9FE8 - chains A and B of the 4 polymer chains in the assembly; structure by X-ray diffraction, 2.34 A resolution.

Chain A:
Protein: NADH-quinone oxidoreductase subunit E
Organism: Aquifex aeolicus VF5
Notes: EC 7.1.1.-
UniProtKB: O66842 (NUOE_AQUAE); residue numbers follow UniProt; this construct covers 1-160
Chain sequence (160 residues; row label = number of the first residue in the row):
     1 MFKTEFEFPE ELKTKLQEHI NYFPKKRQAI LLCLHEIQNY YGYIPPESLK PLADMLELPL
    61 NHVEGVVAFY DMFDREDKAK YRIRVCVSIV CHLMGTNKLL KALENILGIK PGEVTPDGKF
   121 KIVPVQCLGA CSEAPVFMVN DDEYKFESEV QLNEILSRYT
Disordered / not traced: 1-4
Metal / ion sites: Na+ site 1: Val67, Tyr70, Phe73 (together with sulfate ion); 2Fe-2S cluster Fe: Cys86, Cys91, Cys127, Cys131; Na+ site 2: Leu128, Glu143 (shared with Glu137(B) of chain B); Na+ site 3: Glu133 (shared with Pro261(B) of chain B)
Residues lining bound ligands: 2Fe-2S cluster (FES): Cys86, Ser88, Ile89, Val90, Cys91, Cys127, Leu128, Gly129, Ala130, Cys131, Val136
UniProt features mapped onto this chain:
  - binding site ([2Fe-2S] cluster): Cys86, Cys91, Cys127, Cys131

Chain B:
Protein: NADH-quinone oxidoreductase subunit F
Organism: Aquifex aeolicus VF5
Notes: EC 7.1.1.-
UniProtKB: O66841 (NUOF_AQUAE); numbering as in UniProt (aligned over 1-426)
Chain sequence (434 residues; numbered 1 to 434; the number before each row is that of its first residue):
     1 MRSYPAIPRI YAETTLNMLL KRAKKPRVHS IDEYLKDGGY QALEKALNMS PEEIIDWVDK
    61 STLRGRGGAG FPTGKKWKFA VQNPGPRYFI CNADESEPGT FKDRIIIERD PHLLIEGIII
   121 SSYAIGANEA YIYIRGEYPA GYYILRDAIE EAKKKGFLGK NILGSGFDLE IYVARGAGAY
   181 ICGEETALIE SLEGKRGHPR LKPPYPVQKG LWGKPTVVNN VETIANVRFI ISMGWEEYRY
   241 IGPSDYAGPK LFPVSGKVKK PGVYELPMNT TLREVIFKYA GGTLGNKKVK AVFSGALDCF
   301 SSEELDIPMD YSPLGFGGTG TVIVLTEEDD IVEAALKIAE FYEHETCGQC TPCRVGCYEQ
   361 ANLLEKIYKG EATEQDWEGF DFVNRNIQPT SICGLGAVAG RLIRQTLEKF PEEWEKYRKK
   421 SASLPLAGHH HHHH
Disordered / not traced: 1, 420-434
Differences from the reference sequence: engineered mutation Arg228 (Pro in O66841); expression tag (427-434)
Metal / ion sites: Na+ site 1 near Glu53 (its only coordinating residue here); Na+ site 2: Asp94, Ala179; Na+ site 3 near Asp103 (its only coordinating residue here); Na+ site 4: Glu137 (shared with Leu128(A), Glu143(A) of chain A); Na+ site 5: Pro261 (shared with Glu133(A) of chain A); 4Fe-4S cluster Fe: Cys347, Cys350, Cys353, Cys393
Residues lining bound ligands:
  - FNR (1-deoxy-1-(7,8-dimethyl-2,4-dioxo-3,4-dihydro-2H-benzo[g]pteridin-1-id-10(5h)-yl)-5-O-phosphonato-D-ribitol): Gly65, Arg66, Gly67, Gly68, Ala69, Phe71, Lys76, Asn92, Asp94, Glu95, Ser96, Tyr180, Ile181, Gly183, Glu184, Glu185, Val218, Asn219, Asn220, Thr223, Gly394, Leu395
  - 4Fe-4S cluster (SF4): Ile181, Pro199, Thr346, Cys347, Gly348, Gln349, Cys350, Cys353, Ser391, Ile392, Cys393, Leu395, Gly396
UniProt features mapped onto this chain:
  - binding site (NAD(+)): Gly65 to Gly74
  - binding site (FMN): Gly176 to Thr223
  - binding site ([4Fe-4S] cluster): Cys347, Cys350, Cys353, Cys393

Interface between chain A and chain B:
Contacting residue pairs (99):
  Tyr22(A) with Arg146(B); Ile171(B); Tyr172(B); Val173(B), hydrogen bond (side chain-backbone)
  Phe23(A) with Tyr131(B), hydrophobic; Tyr172(B), hydrophobic; Val173(B); Ala174(B), hydrophobic
  Pro24(A) with Glu129(B); Tyr131(B)
  Lys25(A) with Trp212(B)
  Arg27(A) with Glu193(B); Gly194(B); Trp212(B)
  Gln28(A) with Tyr131(B), hydrogen bond; Leu192(B), hydrogen bond (side chain-backbone); Trp212(B)
  Ile30(A) with Gly194(B)
  Leu31(A) with Arg175(B); Ser191(B)
  Leu32(A) with Tyr142(B); Arg175(B)
  His35(A) with Arg175(B); Gly176(B), hydrogen bond (side chain-backbone); Ala177(B)
  His62(A) with Gly194(B); Lys195(B)
  Gly65(A) with Arg196(B)
  Val66(A) with Gly194(B)
  Phe69(A) with Ala179(B), hydrophobic; Arg196(B); Gly197(B); His198(B)
  Tyr70(A) with Ala177(B); Cys182(B), hydrophobic; Ser191(B), hydrogen bond; Lys195(B), hydrogen bond (side chain-backbone); Arg196(B); Gly197(B), hydrogen bond (side chain-backbone)
  Asp71(A) with Ala177(B), hydrogen bond (backbone-backbone); Gly178(B)
  Met72(A) with Gly136(B); Glu137(B); Ala177(B), hydrogen bond (backbone-backbone); Gly178(B)
  Phe73(A) with Ala177(B), hydrophobic
  Val87(A) with Lys337(B)
  Ile89(A) with Pro98(B), hydrophobic; Ala334(B), hydrophobic; Lys337(B)
  Val90(A) with Ser255(B); Gly256(B); Ile323(B), hydrophobic
  His92(A) with Glu333(B), salt bridge; Lys337(B)
  Leu93(A) with Lys257(B); Leu325(B), hydrophobic; Asp329(B)
  Met94(A) with Gly256(B); Lys257(B); Leu284(B), hydrophobic
  Gln126(A) with Phe341(B); His344(B); Glu345(B)
  Cys127(A) with Pro98(B), hydrophobic; Gly99(B); Arg135(B), hydrogen bond (backbone-side chain)
  Leu128(A) with Arg104(B), hydrogen bond (backbone-side chain); Arg135(B); Glu137(B); Tyr138(B)
  Gly129(A) with Thr100(B); Phe101(B); Arg104(B), hydrogen bond (backbone-side chain); Arg135(B); Tyr138(B)
  Ala130(A) with Phe101(B); Arg104(B)
  Cys131(A) with Gly99(B), hydrogen bond (side chain-backbone); Phe101(B); Ser255(B)
  Ser132(A) with Ile10(B); Phe101(B); Pro261(B); Gly262(B)
  Glu133(A) with Pro8(B); Arg9(B); Ile10(B)
  Met138(A) with Pro139(B), hydrophobic
  Asp141(A) with Pro5(B); Ala6(B); Pro139(B); Tyr143(B)
  Asp142(A) with Pro5(B); Ala6(B), hydrogen bond (side chain-backbone)
  Glu143(A) with Ala6(B), hydrogen bond (backbone-backbone); Ile7(B); Pro8(B); Arg104(B), salt bridge
Other interface residues (no listed pair), chain A (39 interface residues in all): Ser88, Tyr144, Lys145
Other interface residues (no listed pair), chain B (65 interface residues in all): Tyr11, Ser96, Glu97, Tyr133, Ile181, Val254, Phe293, Ile338, Glu340, Cys347

Summary:
39 residues of chain A face 65 of chain B across their interface; the contacts include 15 hydrogen bonds and 2
salt bridges. Polar pairs include His92(A)-Glu333(B), Glu143(A)-Arg104(B) and Tyr22(A)-Val173(B). Chain A
binds 2Fe-2S cluster. Bound to chain B: 4Fe-4S cluster and compound FNR.
Here chain A is NADH-quinone oxidoreductase subunit E and chain B is NADH-quinone oxidoreductase subunit F,
both from Aquifex aeolicus VF5. Entry 9FE8 (Crystal Structure of reduced NuoEF variant P228R(NuoF) from
Aquifex aeolicus) was determined by X-ray diffraction (same publication as 9FDJ, 9FDK, 9FDV, 9FE0, 9FE5, 9FE7
and 6 further entries).
